Entry 5XOP (X-ray diffraction, 1.90 A resolution); this record covers chains A and D of the 6 polymer chains in the assembly.

# Chain A (and D)
Protein: Calcium-binding protein 1 (EhCBP1), putative
Organism: Entamoeba histolytica HM-1:IMSS-B
Notes: chain D of this document is another copy of the same molecule, construct and numbering; everything in this record applies to it too
Reference sequence: M3TKH6 (M3TKH6_ENTHI); numbering as in UniProt (aligned over 1-65)
Chain sequence (66 residues; numbered 1 to 66; the number before each row is that of its first residue):
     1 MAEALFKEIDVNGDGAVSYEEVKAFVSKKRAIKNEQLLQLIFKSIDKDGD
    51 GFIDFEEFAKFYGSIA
Sequence notes: engineered mutation Lys-47 (Ala in M3TKH6), Asp-50 (Asn in M3TKH6), Phe-52 (Glu in M3TKH6), Phe-55 (Gln in M3TKH6), Glu-56 (Asn in M3TKH6); expression tag (66)
Bound ions: Ca2+ site 1: Asp-10, Asn-12, Asp-14, Ala-16, Glu-21; Ca2+ site 2: Asp-46, Asp-48, Asp-50, Phe-52, Glu-57

# Interface between chain A and chain D
Pairs across the interface (4; chain A residue first):
  Gln-36(A) with Ile-65(D), hydrogen bond (side chain-backbone)
  Leu-40(A) with Ser-44(D)
  Ser-44(A) with Leu-40(D)
  Ile-65(A) with Gln-36(D)
Interface residues without a listed pair, chain A (7 interface residues in all): Leu-37, Ile-41, Ala-66
Interface residues without a listed pair, chain D (8 interface residues in all): Leu-37, Ile-41, Phe-61, Ser-64

# In short
7 residues of chain A face 8 of chain D across their interface; the contacts include 1 hydrogen bond. The
hydrogen-bonded pair is Gln-36(A)/Ile-65(D). The Ca2+ site 1 is built by Asp-10(A), Asn-12(A), Asp-14(A),
Ala-16(A) and Glu-21(A).
Chain A and chain D are both Calcium-binding protein 1 (EhCBP1), putative (Entamoeba histolytica HM-1:IMSS-B);
the structure, Crystal Structure of N-terminal domain EhCaBP1 EF-2 mutant, was determined by X-ray diffraction
(same publication as 2NXQ).
